8UHF - chains D and H of the 9 polymer chains in the assembly; structure by electron microscopy, 3.80 A resolution.

[Chain D (and H)]
Protein: Toxin co-regulated pilin
Source organism: Vibrio cholerae
Notes: chain H of this document is another copy of the same molecule, construct and numbering; everything in this record applies to it too
UniProtKB: Q93TT5 (Q93TT5_VIBCL); residues 1-199 here correspond to UniProt positions 26-224 (UniProt number = residue number + 25)
Sequence (199 residues; numbered 1 to 199; the number before each row is that of its first residue):
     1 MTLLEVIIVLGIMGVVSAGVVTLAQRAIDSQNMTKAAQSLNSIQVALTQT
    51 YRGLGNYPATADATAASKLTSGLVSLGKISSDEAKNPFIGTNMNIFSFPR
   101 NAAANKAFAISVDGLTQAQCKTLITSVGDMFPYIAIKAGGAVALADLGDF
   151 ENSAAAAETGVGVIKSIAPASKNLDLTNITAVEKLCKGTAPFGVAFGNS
Unresolved in the structure: 56-59, 197-199 (chain H: 1, 53-61, 199)
Cystine bridges: C120-C186
Differences from the reference sequence: conflict A181 (His206 in Q93TT5)

[Interface between chain D and chain H]
Pairs across the interface - 19 pairs, chain D then chain H:
  T2(D) - L23(H)
  E5(D) - Q31(H)
  V6(D) - S30(H)
  V9(D) - Q31(H)
  V9(D) - T34(H)
  L10(D) - S30(H)
  L10(D) - T34(H)
  M13(D) - Q38(H)
  V15(D) - D129(H)
  S17(D) - N41(H)  hydrogen bond (backbone-side chain)
  A18(D) - N41(H)
  A18(D) - M130(H)  hydrophobic
  V21(D) - N41(H)
  V21(D) - N198(H)
  Q25(D) - T48(H)
  Q25(D) - R52(H)  hydrogen bond
  I28(D) - Q49(H)
  I28(D) - R52(H)
  D29(D) - R52(H)  salt bridge
Also at the interface, not in a pair above, chain D (18 interface residues in all): L3, G14, V20, A24, A190
Also at the interface, not in a pair above, chain H (16 interface residues in all): A27, Q44, V45, N101

[Overview]
Chain D and chain H form an interface of 18 and 16 residues respectively; the contacts include 2 hydrogen
bonds and 1 salt bridge. Polar pairs include D29(D)-R52(H), S17(D)-N41(H) and Q25(D)-R52(H).
Chain D and chain H are both Toxin co-regulated pilin (Vibrio cholerae); the structure, Cryo-EM of Vibrio
cholerae toxin co-regulated pilus - asymmetric reconstruction, was determined by electron microscopy,
deposited together with 8U1K.
